5IPE - chains A and B; structure by X-ray diffraction, 1.45 A resolution.

Chain A (and B):
Protein: Histidine triad nucleotide-binding protein 1
Source organism: Homo sapiens
Notes: EC 3.-.-.-; chain B of this document is another copy of the same molecule, construct and numbering; everything in this record applies to it too
UniProt: P49773 (HINT1_HUMAN); numbering as in UniProt (aligned over 1-126)
Amino-acid sequence (129 residues; each row starts with the number of its first residue; numbers below 1 keep their minus sign (Ser-2 is residue -2)):
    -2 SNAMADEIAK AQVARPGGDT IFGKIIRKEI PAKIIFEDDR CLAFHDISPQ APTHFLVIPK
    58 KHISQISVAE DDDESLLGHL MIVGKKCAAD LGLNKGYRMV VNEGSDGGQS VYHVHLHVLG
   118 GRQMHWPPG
Unresolved in the structure: -2 to 11 (chain B: -2 to 14)
Construct notes: expression tag (-2 to 0)
UniProt features mapped onto this chain:
  - motif: His110 to His114 (Histidine triad motif)
  - active site: His112 (Tele-AMP-histidine intermediate)
  - binding site (AMP): Asp43, Ile44, Asn99, Gly105 to Ser107, His112 to His114
  - modified residue: Ala2 (N-acetylalanine), Lys21 (N6-acetyllysine), Lys30 (N6-acetyllysine), Ser45 (Phosphoserine), Ser72 (Phosphoserine)
  - natural variant: Arg37 (R37P: In NMAN), His51 (H51R: In NMAN), Cys84 (C84R: In NMAN), Gly89 (G89V: In NMAN), Gly93 (G93D: In NMAN), His112 (H112N: In NMAN)
  - mutagenesis: Phe33 (F33S: Loss of SUMO-specific isopeptidase activity), Glu34 (E34K: Reduced SUMO-specific isopeptidase activity), Cys38 (C38R: No effect on SUMO-specific isopeptidase activity), Asp43 (D43N: Approximately 50-fold increased affinity for tryptamine adenosine phosphoramidate), Ile44 (I44F: Approximately 10-fold increased affinity for tryptamine adenosine phosphoramidate; I44W: Approximately 30-fold increased affinity for tryptamine adenosine phosphoramidate), His51 (H51A: No effect on affinity for 3-indolepropionic acyl-adenylate but a 13.8-fold increased affinity for tryptamine adenosine phosphoramidate monoester), Lys57 (K57N: Loss of SUMO-specific isopeptidase activity), Val97 (V97D: Loss of dimerization. Strongly reduced adenosine 5'-monophosphoramidase activity ...), Gly105 (G105A: Reduces adenosine 5'-monophosphoramidase activity), Ser107 (S107A: Reduces adenosine 5'-monophosphoramidase activity), His110 (H110A: No significant effect on affinity for 3-indolepropionic acyl-adenylate and tryptamine adenosine phosphoramidate monoester), His114 (H114A: Nearly abolishes adenosine 5'-monophosphoramidase activity ...), 1 further mutagenesis entry in UniProt
Small-molecule neighbours: 5'-S-phosphono-5'-thioguanosine (6CG): Ile18, Phe19, Ile22, Phe41, His42, Asp43, Ile44, Ser45, His51, Leu53, Asn99, Gly105, Gln106, Ser107, Val108, His112, His114

How chain A and chain B interact:
Pairs across the interface (97; chain A residue first):
  Arg37(A) - Glu71(B)  salt bridge
  Gln47(A) - Trp123(B)
  Gln47(A) - Pro124(B)
  His51(A) - Trp123(B)
  Ile63(A) - Met78(B)  hydrophobic
  Ile63(A) - Lys82(B)
  Ile63(A) - Tyr94(B)
  Ser64(A) - Lys82(B)  hydrogen bond (backbone-side chain)
  Ser64(A) - Tyr94(B)
  Ala66(A) - Ile79(B)  hydrophobic
  Ala66(A) - Lys82(B)  hydrogen bond (backbone-side chain)
  Glu67(A) - Ile79(B)
  Asp68(A) - Ile79(B)
  Asp68(A) - Lys83(B)  salt bridge
  Glu71(A) - Ser72(B)
  Glu71(A) - Gly75(B)
  Glu71(A) - His76(B)  salt bridge
  Glu71(A) - Ile79(B)
  Ser72(A) - Glu71(B)
  Leu74(A) - Ile79(B)  hydrophobic
  Gly75(A) - Glu71(B)
  Gly75(A) - Gly75(B)
  His76(A) - Glu71(B)  salt bridge
  Met78(A) - Leu74(B)
  Met78(A) - Met78(B)  hydrophobic
  Ile79(A) - Ala66(B)  hydrophobic
  Ile79(A) - Glu67(B)
  Ile79(A) - Glu71(B)
  Ile79(A) - Leu74(B)  hydrophobic
  Lys82(A) - Ile63(B)
  Lys82(A) - Ser64(B)  hydrogen bond (side chain-backbone)
  Lys82(A) - Ala66(B)  hydrogen bond (side chain-backbone)
  Lys83(A) - Asp68(B)  salt bridge
  Lys92(A) - Gly101(B)
  Lys92(A) - Ser102(B)  hydrogen bond (backbone-backbone)
  Lys92(A) - Asp103(B)  hydrogen bond (backbone-backbone)
  Gly93(A) - Glu100(B)
  Gly93(A) - Asp103(B)
  Tyr94(A) - Ile63(B)
  Tyr94(A) - Ser64(B)
  Tyr94(A) - Asn99(B)
  Tyr94(A) - Glu100(B)  hydrogen bond (backbone-backbone)
  Tyr94(A) - Gly104(B)
  Arg95(A) - Val97(B)
  Arg95(A) - Val98(B)
  Arg95(A) - Asn99(B)  hydrogen bond
  Arg95(A) - Gly104(B)  hydrogen bond (side chain-backbone)
  Arg95(A) - Pro125(B)  hydrogen bond (side chain-backbone)
  Arg95(A) - Gly126(B)
  Met96(A) - Met96(B)
  Met96(A) - Val97(B)
  Met96(A) - Val98(B)  hydrogen bond (backbone-backbone)
  Val97(A) - Arg95(B)
  Val97(A) - Met96(B)
  Val98(A) - Arg95(B)
  Val98(A) - Met96(B)  hydrogen bond (backbone-backbone)
  Asn99(A) - Tyr94(B)
  Asn99(A) - Arg95(B)  hydrogen bond
  Asn99(A) - Trp123(B)
  Glu100(A) - Gly93(B)
  Glu100(A) - Tyr94(B)  hydrogen bond (backbone-backbone)
  Gly101(A) - Lys92(B)
  Ser102(A) - Lys92(B)  hydrogen bond (backbone-backbone)
  Ser102(A) - Gln120(B)  hydrogen bond (backbone-side chain)
  Asp103(A) - Lys92(B)  hydrogen bond (backbone-backbone)
  Asp103(A) - Gly93(B)
  Asp103(A) - Arg119(B)
  Asp103(A) - Gln120(B)  hydrogen bond (backbone-side chain)
  Asp103(A) - Met121(B)  hydrogen bond (backbone-backbone)
  Gly104(A) - Tyr94(B)
  Gly104(A) - Arg95(B)  hydrogen bond (backbone-side chain)
  His114(A) - Trp123(B)
  Arg119(A) - Asp103(B)
  Arg119(A) - Gly126(B)  hydrogen bond (side chain-backbone)
  Gln120(A) - Ser102(B)  hydrogen bond (side chain-backbone)
  Gln120(A) - Asp103(B)  hydrogen bond (side chain-backbone)
  Met121(A) - Asp103(B)  hydrogen bond (backbone-backbone)
  Met121(A) - Pro125(B)
  Met121(A) - Gly126(B)
  His122(A) - Gly126(B)  hydrogen bond (backbone-backbone)
  Trp123(A) - Gln47(B)
  Trp123(A) - Asn99(B)
  Trp123(A) - His114(B)
  Pro124(A) - Gln47(B)
  Pro124(A) - Gly126(B)
  Pro125(A) - Arg95(B)  hydrogen bond (backbone-side chain)
  Pro125(A) - Val97(B)  hydrophobic
  Pro125(A) - Met121(B)
  Pro125(A) - Pro125(B)
  Pro125(A) - Gly126(B)
  Gly126(A) - Arg95(B)
  Gly126(A) - Arg119(B)  hydrogen bond (backbone-side chain)
  Gly126(A) - Met121(B)
  Gly126(A) - His122(B)  hydrogen bond (backbone-backbone)
  Gly126(A) - Pro124(B)
  Gly126(A) - Pro125(B)
  Gly126(A) - Gly126(B)
Also at the interface, not in a pair above, chain A (42 interface residues in all): Gly105, Leu116, Gly118
Also at the interface, not in a pair above, chain B (41 interface residues in all): His51, Gly105, Leu116, Gly118

Summary:
Chain A and chain B form an interface of 42 and 41 residues respectively, with 28 hydrogen bonds and 5 salt
bridges. Among the polar pairs are Arg37(A)-Glu71(B), Asp68(A)-Lys83(B) and Glu71(A)-His76(B). Bound to chain
A: 5'-S-phosphono-5'-thioguanosine.
Both chains are Histidine triad nucleotide-binding protein 1 (Homo sapiens). Entry 5IPE (Human Histidine Triad
Nucleotide Binding Protein 1 (hHint1) nucleoside thiophosphoramidate catalytic product complex) was determined
by X-ray diffraction together with 5IPB, 5IPC and 5IPD from the same study.
